PDB entry 6G26 | X-ray diffraction, 2.49 A resolution | chains A and D of the 8 polymer chains in the assembly

[Chain A (and D)]
Molecule: HicB
From: Burkholderia pseudomallei K96243
Notes: chain D of this document is another copy of the same molecule, construct and numbering; everything in this record applies to it too
UniProtKB: Q63NA5 (Q63NA5_BURPS); residues 2-138 here correspond to UniProt positions 1-137 (UniProt number = residue number - 1)
Chain sequence (142 residues; row label = number of the first residue in the row):
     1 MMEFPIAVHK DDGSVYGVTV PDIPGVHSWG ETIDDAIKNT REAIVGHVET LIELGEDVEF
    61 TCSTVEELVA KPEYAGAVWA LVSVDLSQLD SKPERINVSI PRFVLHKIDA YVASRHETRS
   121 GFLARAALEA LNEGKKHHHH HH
Disordered / not traced: 138-142 (chain D: 137-142)
Differences from the reference sequence: initiating methionine (1); conflict Lys136 (Val135 in Q63NA5), His137 (Arg136 in Q63NA5); expression tag (139-142)
Reported in the primary citation:
  - self-association interface (contacts with another copy of this molecule); pairs are residue here / residue on that copy: Val58-Phe103 (hydrophobic contact), Phe60-Phe103 (hydrophobic contact), Pro101-Pro93 (hydrophobic contact)
  - conformationally variable residues (side-chain flip): Glu49, Leu86, Leu89
  - contacts within the chain: Ile44-Leu86 (hydrophobic contact), Val48-Leu86 (hydrophobic contact), Phe60-Leu128, Val84-Leu86 (hydrophobic contact), Asp85-Arg125, Ser87-Arg125, Gln88-Arg125
  - mutagenesis - R95A, R95E, N97A, S99A: abolished binding to S1-2 DNA
  - mutagenesis - R95A, R95E, N97A, N97Q, S99A, S99T: unchanged binding to HicA

[How chain A and chain D interact]
Residue-residue contacts (75; chain A residue first):
  Ile52(A) with Arg102(D)
  Val58(A) with Phe103(D), hydrophobic; Lys107(D), hydrogen bond (backbone-side chain)
  Glu59(A) with Lys107(D), salt bridge
  Leu86(A) with Phe103(D)
  Ser87(A) with Pro101(D)
  Asp90(A) with Pro101(D); Arg102(D), salt bridge
  Lys92(A) with Arg102(D), hydrogen bond (backbone-side chain)
  Pro93(A) with Ser99(D); Ile100(D); Pro101(D)
  Glu94(A) with Val98(D); Ser99(D); Ile100(D), hydrogen bond (backbone-backbone); Leu105(D)
  Arg95(A) with Asn97(D); Val98(D); Ser99(D)
  Ile96(A) with Ile96(D); Asn97(D), hydrogen bond (backbone-side chain); Val98(D), hydrogen bond (backbone-backbone); Ile100(D), hydrophobic; Arg119(D)
  Asn97(A) with Arg95(D), hydrogen bond (backbone-side chain); Ile96(D); Asn97(D), hydrogen bond
  Val98(A) with Glu94(D); Arg95(D); Ile96(D), hydrogen bond (backbone-backbone); Ser120(D); Leu123(D), hydrophobic
  Ser99(A) with Glu94(D); Arg95(D); Ser120(D), hydrogen bond (backbone-side chain)
  Ile100(A) with Pro93(D); Glu94(D), hydrogen bond (backbone-backbone)
  Pro101(A) with Ser87(D); Asp90(D); Pro93(D); Ala124(D)
  Arg102(A) with Ile52(D); Asp90(D), salt bridge; Lys92(D), hydrogen bond (side chain-backbone)
  Phe103(A) with Ile52(D), hydrophobic; Val58(D), hydrophobic; Leu86(D)
  Val104(A) with Ala127(D), hydrophobic
  Leu105(A) with Glu94(D)
  Lys107(A) with Val58(D), hydrogen bond (side chain-backbone); Glu59(D), salt bridge; Leu128(D); Leu131(D)
  Ile108(A) with Ala127(D), hydrophobic
  Tyr111(A) with Leu131(D), hydrophobic
  Arg119(A) with Ile96(D)
  Ser120(A) with Val98(D); Ser99(D), hydrogen bond (side chain-backbone)
  Phe122(A) with Ala127(D), hydrophobic; Ala130(D), hydrophobic; Leu131(D), hydrophobic
  Leu123(A) with Val98(D), hydrophobic
  Ala124(A) with Pro101(D)
  Ala126(A) with Ala126(D); Ala130(D), hydrophobic
  Ala127(A) with Val104(D), hydrophobic; Ile108(D), hydrophobic; Phe122(D), hydrophobic
  Glu129(A) with Ala130(D)
  Ala130(A) with Phe122(D), hydrophobic; Ala126(D), hydrophobic
  Leu131(A) with Lys107(D); Tyr111(D), hydrophobic; Phe122(D), hydrophobic
  Gly134(A) with Arg115(D)
Interface residues without a listed pair, chain A (37 interface residues in all): Asp57, Phe60, Leu128
Interface residues without a listed pair, chain D (38 interface residues in all): Phe60, His106, Glu129, Glu133

[In short]
The interface between chain A and chain D involves 37 residues on one side and 38 on the other, with 13
hydrogen bonds and 4 salt bridges. Polar pairs include Glu59(A)-Lys107(D), Asp90(A)-Arg102(D) and
Val58(A)-Lys107(D). From the paper: R95A, R95E and N97A of chain A, among others, abolish binding to S1-2 DNA;
conformational variability at Glu49(A), Leu86(A) and Leu89(A); 6 substitutions were tested in all.
Both chains are HicB (Burkholderia pseudomallei K96243). Entry 6G26 (The crystal structure of the Burkholderia
pseudomallei HicAB complex) was determined by X-ray diffraction (same publication as 6G1C and 6G1N).
